1UC5 - chains L and E of the 6 polymer chains in the assembly; structure by X-ray diffraction, 2.30 A resolution.

== Chain L ==
Protein: diol dehydrase alpha subunit
Source organism: Klebsiella oxytoca
Notes: EC 4.2.1.28
Reference sequence: Q59470 (Q59470_KLEOX); residues 1-554 here = UniProt positions 1-554
Chain sequence (554 residues; numbered 1 to 554; the number before each row is that of its first residue):
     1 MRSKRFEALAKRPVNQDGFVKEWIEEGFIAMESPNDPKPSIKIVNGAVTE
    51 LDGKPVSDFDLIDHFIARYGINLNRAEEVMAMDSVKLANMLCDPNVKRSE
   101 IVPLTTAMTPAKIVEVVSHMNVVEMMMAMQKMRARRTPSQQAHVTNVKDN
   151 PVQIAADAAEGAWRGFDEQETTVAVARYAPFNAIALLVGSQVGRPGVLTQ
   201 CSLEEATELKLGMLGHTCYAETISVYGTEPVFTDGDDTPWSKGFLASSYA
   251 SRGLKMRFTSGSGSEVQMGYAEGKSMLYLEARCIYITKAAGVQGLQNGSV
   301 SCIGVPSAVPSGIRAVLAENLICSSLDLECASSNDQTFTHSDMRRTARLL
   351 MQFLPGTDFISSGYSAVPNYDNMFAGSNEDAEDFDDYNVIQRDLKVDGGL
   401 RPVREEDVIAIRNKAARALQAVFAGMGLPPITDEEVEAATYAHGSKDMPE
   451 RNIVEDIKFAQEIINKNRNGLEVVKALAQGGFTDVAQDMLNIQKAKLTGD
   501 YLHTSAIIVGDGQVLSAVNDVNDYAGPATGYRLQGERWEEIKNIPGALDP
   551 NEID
Unresolved in the structure: 552-554
Metal / ion sites: K+: Q141, E170, E221, Q296, S362 (together with r-1,2-propanediol)
Ligand contacts:
  - cyanocobalamin (CNC): T172, V173, A174, V175, A176, S202, L203, E204, E205, T222, S224, Y226, D234, G235, Q267, M268, S301, C302, Q336, M373, F374, A375
  - r-1,2-propanediol (PGR): Q141, H143, E170, S202, E221, T222, Q296, V300, S301, D335, Q336, S362, G363, F374

== Chain E ==
Protein: diol dehydrase beta subunit
Source organism: Klebsiella oxytoca
Notes: EC 4.2.1.28
Reference sequence: Q59471 (Q59471_KLEOX); residues 1-224 here = UniProt positions 1-224
Chain sequence (224 residues; each row starts with the number of its first residue):
     1 MEINEKLLRQIIEDVLSEMKGSDKPVSFNAPAASAAPQATPPAGDGFLTE
    51 VGEARQGTQQDEVIIAVGPAFGLAQTVNIVGIPHKSILREVIAGIEEEGI
   101 KARVIRCFKSSDVAFVAVEGNRLSGSGISIGIQSKGTTVIHQQGLPPLSN
   151 LELFPQAPLLTLETYRQIGKNAARYAKRESPQPVPTLNDQMARPKYQAKS
   201 AILHIKETKYVVTGKNPQELRVAL
Unresolved in the structure: 1-45, 223-224
Ligand contacts: cyanocobalamin (CNC): I79, D112, V113, A114, Q133, K135, T137, V139, L148, N150, L153, F154, P155, Q156, A157, P158, N188, A192, R193, Y196, Q197, S200

== Interface between chain L and chain E ==
Pairs across the interface (63; chain L residue first):
  Q16(L) - K195(E)
  D17(L) - P194(E)
  G18(L) - P194(E)  hydrogen bond (backbone-backbone)
  W23(L) - I202(E)  hydrophobic
  E26(L) - I205(E)
  E26(L) - K209(E)  salt bridge
  F28(L) - I202(E)  hydrophobic
  V147(L) - T186(E)  hydrogen bond (backbone-side chain)
  A174(L) - T186(E)
  R177(L) - L151(E)  hydrogen bond (side chain-backbone)
  R177(L) - E152(E)
  R177(L) - Y175(E)  hydrogen bond
  E204(L) - P146(E)
  E204(L) - L148(E)
  D234(L) - S110(E)  hydrogen bond
  D234(L) - D112(E)
  D234(L) - F115(E)
  G235(L) - L148(E)
  D236(L) - F115(E)
  D236(L) - P147(E)
  D236(L) - L148(E)
  V266(L) - I205(E)
  Q267(L) - Q197(E)  hydrogen bond
  Q267(L) - S200(E)
  Q267(L) - A201(E)
  Q267(L) - H204(E)
  M268(L) - H204(E)
  G269(L) - H204(E)
  G269(L) - I205(E)
  Y270(L) - T208(E)
  S301(L) - R193(E)  hydrogen bond (backbone-side chain)
  S301(L) - Q197(E)  hydrogen bond (backbone-side chain)
  C302(L) - Q197(E)
  I303(L) - R193(E)
  I303(L) - Q197(E)
  G304(L) - Q197(E)  hydrogen bond (backbone-side chain)
  V305(L) - Q197(E)
  Q336(L) - R193(E)  hydrogen bond
  T337(L) - Q190(E)  hydrogen bond (side chain-backbone)
  T337(L) - M191(E)
  T337(L) - R193(E)  hydrogen bond (backbone-side chain)
  T337(L) - P194(E)
  F338(L) - P194(E)
  T339(L) - M191(E)
  T339(L) - P194(E)
  H340(L) - M191(E)
  H340(L) - P194(E)
  H340(L) - K195(E)  hydrogen bond
  N369(L) - N188(E)
  N369(L) - Q190(E)
  Y370(L) - N188(E)  hydrogen bond (backbone-side chain)
  Y370(L) - Q190(E)
  N372(L) - N188(E)  hydrogen bond (backbone-side chain)
  M373(L) - T186(E)
  F374(L) - R193(E)  hydrogen bond (backbone-side chain)
  A375(L) - N188(E)
  A375(L) - Q190(E)
  A375(L) - R193(E)  hydrogen bond (backbone-side chain)
  G376(L) - Q190(E)
  G376(L) - R193(E)  hydrogen bond (backbone-side chain)
  I453(L) - Q182(E)
  V454(L) - S180(E)
  V454(L) - Q182(E)
Other interface residues (no listed pair), chain L (41 interface residues in all): V175, A176, T233, A308
Other interface residues (no listed pair), chain E (34 interface residues in all): S111, S149, N150, Q156, P183, D189, A198, V211

== Overview ==
The interface between chain L and chain E involves 41 residues on one side and 34 on the other, with 18
hydrogen bonds and 1 salt bridge. Among the polar pairs are E26(L)-K209(E), V147(L)-T186(E) and
R177(L)-L151(E). Cyanocobalamin is bound between chain L and chain E.
Chain L is diol dehydrase alpha subunit and chain E is diol dehydrase beta subunit, both from Klebsiella
oxytoca; the structure, Structure of diol dehydratase complexed with (R)-1,2-propanediol, was determined by
X-ray diffraction, deposited together with 1UC4.
